PDB entry 6IFK | electron microscopy, 3.20 A resolution | chains G and H of the 10 polymer chains in the assembly

== Chain G ==
Name: Type III-A CRISPR-associated RAMP protein Csm3
From: Streptococcus thermophilus ND03
UniProt: A0A2U2M035 (A0A2U2M035_STRTR); numbering as in UniProt (aligned over 1-220)
Amino-acid sequence (220 residues; numbered 1 to 220; the number before each row is that of its first residue):
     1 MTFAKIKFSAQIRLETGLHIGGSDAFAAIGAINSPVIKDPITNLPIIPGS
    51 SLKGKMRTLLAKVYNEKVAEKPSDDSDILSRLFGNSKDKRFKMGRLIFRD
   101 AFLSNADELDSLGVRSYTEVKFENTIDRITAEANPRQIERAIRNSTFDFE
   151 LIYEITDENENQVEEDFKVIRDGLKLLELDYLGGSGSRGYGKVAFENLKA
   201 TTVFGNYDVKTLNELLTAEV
Not modelled in the structure: 1, 219-220
Differences from the reference sequence: engineered mutation Asn33 (Asp in A0A2U2M035)

== Chain H ==
Name: Type III-A CRISPR-associated RAMP protein Csm5
From: Streptococcus thermophilus ND03
UniProt: A0A2U2M038 (A0A2U2M038_STRTR); numbering as in UniProt (aligned over 1-357)
Amino-acid sequence (357 residues; numbered 1 to 357; the number before each row is that of its first residue):
     1 MKNDYRTFKLSLLTLAPIHIGNGEKYTSREFIYENKKFYFPDMGKFYNKM
    51 VEKRLAEKFEAFLIQTRPNARNNRLISFLNDNRIAERSFGGYSISETGLE
   101 SDKNPNSAGAINEVNKFIRDAFGNPYIPGSSLKGAIRTILMNTTPKWNNE
   151 NAVNDFGRFPKENKNLIPWGPKKGKEYDDLFNAIRVSDSKPFDNKSLILV
   201 QKWDYSAKTNKAKPLPLYRESISPLTKIEFEITTTTDEAGRLIEELGKRA
   251 QAFYKDYKAFFLSEFPDDKIQANLQYPIYLGAGSGAWTKTLFKQADGILQ
   301 RRYSRMKTKMVKKGVLKLTKAPLKTVKIPSGNHSLVKNHESFYEMGKANF
   351 MIKEIDK
Not modelled in the structure: 1-2, 326-333, 356-357

== Chain G / chain H interface ==
Pairs across the interface (67; chain G residue first):
  Thr16(G) - Asp188(H)
  Leu59(G) - Tyr5(H)
  Leu109(G) - Phe122(H)  hydrophobic
  Leu112(G) - Phe122(H)  hydrophobic
  Gly113(G) - Ala121(H)
  Gly113(G) - Phe122(H)
  Val114(G) - Ala121(H)
  Val114(G) - Phe122(H)  hydrophobic
  Arg115(G) - Ala121(H)
  Ser116(G) - Ala121(H)
  Glu119(G) - Arg119(H)
  Glu119(G) - Asp120(H)
  Glu119(G) - Ala121(H)
  Lys121(G) - Pro128(H)
  Lys121(G) - Ser130(H)  hydrogen bond
  Phe122(G) - Asn22(H)
  Phe122(G) - Gly23(H)
  Glu123(G) - Ser130(H)
  Ile126(G) - Lys289(H)
  Asp127(G) - Pro160(H)
  Asp127(G) - Lys161(H)
  Asp127(G) - Glu162(H)  hydrogen bond (side chain-backbone)
  Arg128(G) - Gly134(H)
  Arg128(G) - Arg137(H)
  Arg128(G) - Thr138(H)
  Arg128(G) - Met141(H)
  Arg128(G) - Glu162(H)  hydrogen bond (backbone-side chain)
  Arg128(G) - Lys289(H)
  Arg128(G) - Thr290(H)
  Arg128(G) - Leu291(H)  hydrogen bond (backbone-backbone)
  Ile129(G) - Lys161(H)
  Ile129(G) - Glu162(H)
  Ile129(G) - Gln294(H)
  Ile129(G) - Ala295(H)  hydrophobic
  Ile129(G) - Ile298(H)  hydrophobic
  Thr130(G) - Phe159(H)
  Thr130(G) - Pro160(H)  hydrogen bond (side chain-backbone)
  Thr130(G) - Ile298(H)
  Thr130(G) - Leu299(H)
  Thr130(G) - Arg302(H)
  Ala131(G) - Thr290(H)
  Ala131(G) - Leu299(H)  hydrophobic
  Glu132(G) - Pro160(H)
  Glu132(G) - Arg302(H)  salt bridge
  Arg140(G) - Tyr126(H)  hydrogen bond
  Arg140(G) - Asp188(H)  salt bridge
  Ile142(G) - Ala121(H)  hydrophobic
  Ile142(G) - Phe122(H)  hydrophobic
  Arg143(G) - Phe122(H)
  Arg143(G) - Pro191(H)
  Asn144(G) - Phe122(H)
  Leu179(G) - Tyr5(H)
  Asp180(G) - Tyr5(H)  hydrogen bond
  Asp180(G) - Arg185(H)  salt bridge
  Tyr181(G) - Asn182(H)
  Tyr181(G) - Arg185(H)
  Gly186(G) - Arg185(H)
  Ser187(G) - Lys133(H)  hydrogen bond (backbone-side chain)
  Ser187(G) - Phe181(H)
  Ser187(G) - Ile184(H)
  Ser187(G) - Arg185(H)
  Ser187(G) - Val186(H)  hydrogen bond (backbone-backbone)
  Arg188(G) - Ser130(H)
  Arg188(G) - Val186(H)
  Arg188(G) - Asp188(H)
  Gly189(G) - Val186(H)  hydrogen bond (backbone-backbone)
  Lys192(G) - Ser187(H)
Other interface residues (no listed pair), chain G (33 interface residues in all): Thr125, Tyr190
Other interface residues (no listed pair), chain H (40 interface residues in all): Gly129, Asn151, Lys164, Ser189, Ala286

== Summary ==
The interface between chain G and chain H involves 33 residues on one side and 40 on the other; the contacts
include 10 hydrogen bonds and 3 salt bridges. Polar contacts include Glu132(G)-Arg302(H), Arg140(G)-Asp188(H)
and Asp180(G)-Arg185(H).
Chain G is Type III-A CRISPR-associated RAMP protein Csm3 and chain H is Type III-A CRISPR-associated RAMP
protein Csm5, both from Streptococcus thermophilus ND03; the structure, Cryo-EM structure of type III-A
Csm-CTR1 complex, AMPPNP bound, was determined by electron microscopy, deposited together with 6IFL, 6IFN,
6IFR, 6IFU, 6IFY, 6IFZ and 6IG0.
